PDB entry 9ERL | electron microscopy, 3.00 A resolution | chains A and C of the 6 polymer chains in the assembly

[Chain A]
Name: Na(+)-translocating ferredoxin:NAD(+) oxidoreductase complex subunit A
From: Acetobacterium woodii DSM 1030
Notes: EC 7.2.1.2
UniProtKB: H6LC28 (RNFA_ACEWD); numbering as in UniProt (aligned over 1-191)
Amino-acid sequence (191 residues; each row starts with the number of its first residue):
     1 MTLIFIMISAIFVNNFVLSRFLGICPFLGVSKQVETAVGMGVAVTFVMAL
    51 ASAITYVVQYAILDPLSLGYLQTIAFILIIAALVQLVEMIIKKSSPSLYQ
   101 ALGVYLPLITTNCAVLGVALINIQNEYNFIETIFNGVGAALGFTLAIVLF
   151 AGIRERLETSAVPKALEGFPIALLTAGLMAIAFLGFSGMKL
Bound ions: Na+ site 1 near Leu-18 (its only coordinating residue here); 2Fe-2S cluster Fe: Cys-25, Cys-113 (shared with 2 residues of chain E); Na+ site 2 near Ala-180 (its only coordinating residue here)
Small-molecule neighbours: 2Fe-2S cluster (FES): Leu-22, Ile-24, Cys-25, Pro-26, Thr-111, Asn-112, Cys-113
From the paper describing this entry:
  - mutagenesis - Y105A: decreased catalytic activity
  - mutagenesis - Y105A: decreased growth
  - mutagenesis - T110G: abolished growth
  - mutagenesis - T111G: unchanged growth
  - mutagenesis - Y105A, T111G: abolished growth in response to under 2 mM NaCl

[Chain C]
Name: Na(+)-translocating ferredoxin:NAD(+) oxidoreductase complex subunit C
From: Acetobacterium woodii DSM 1030
Notes: EC 7.2.1.2
UniProtKB: H6LC32 (RNFC_ACEWD); residues 1-443 here = UniProt positions 1-443
Amino-acid sequence (443 residues; numbered 1 to 443; the number before each row is that of its first residue):
     1 MNVKHGTFKGGIHPPYRKESTAEVPLGFGKKPEMVIIPMSLHIGAPCTPI
    51 VKKGDTVFLGQRVGEPNGFVSVPVHASVSGKVIAVEERPHASGDRVMSVV
   101 IESDGLDTIDPSIKPYGTLEDMDADAIKKMVLNAGIVGLGGATFPTHVKL
   151 AIPPDKKVDCVVLNGAECEPYLTADHHLMTSQAEKVVMGLKLAMKSVGVE
   201 KGFIGVEDNKTDAIEALVKAIGNDSRLEVYSLHTKYPQGAEKQLIAAITG
   251 REVPSGALPADAGVVVMNVGTAAQIAESMITGLPLYKRYLTCTGDAIKNP
   301 QTIEIRIGVPFQSVIDQCGGFSSEPGKVISGGPMMGVTQFVTDIPVMKGT
   351 SGILCLTKESAKIATPSNCIHCGKCVGVCPIHLQPLNIAEYSQRNMWDKC
   401 ESNNAMDCIECGSCSYICPAKRTLVSSIRVAKREIIAQRRKGN
Curated features (UniProtKB/Swiss-Prot):
  - binding site ([4Fe-4S] cluster): Cys-369, Cys-372, Cys-375, Cys-379, Cys-408, Cys-411, Cys-414, Cys-418
Bound ions: 4Fe-4S cluster Fe site 1: Cys-369, Cys-372, Cys-375, Cys-418; 4Fe-4S cluster Fe site 2: Cys-379, Cys-408, Cys-411, Cys-414
Small-molecule neighbours:
  - FMN (flavin mononucleotide): Gly-138, Leu-139, Gly-140, Lys-149, Asn-164, Ala-166, Glu-167, Cys-168, Tyr-236, Gly-239, Ala-240, Glu-241, Val-266, Met-267, Asn-268, Thr-271, Met-335, Ile-409, Cys-411
  - 4Fe-4S cluster (SF4), molecule 1: Cys-369, Ile-370, His-371, Cys-372, Gly-373, Lys-374, Cys-375, Leu-386, Cys-418, Pro-419, Ala-420, Arg-422, Leu-424
  - 4Fe-4S cluster (SF4), molecule 2: Cys-379, Pro-380, Ile-381, Pro-385, Cys-408, Ile-409, Glu-410, Cys-411, Gly-412, Ser-413, Cys-414, Val-425, Ile-428

[Chain A / chain C interface]
Contacting residue pairs - 4 pairs, chain A then chain C:
  Arg-156(A) with His-371(C)
  Thr-159(A) with Glu-390(C); Tyr-391(C)
  Ser-160(A) with Arg-394(C)
Other interface residues (no listed pair), chain A (4 interface residues in all): Glu-158

[Overview]
Chain A and chain C each contribute 4 residues to their interface. Ligands of chain A: 2Fe-2S cluster. Chain C
binds 4Fe-4S cluster and flavin mononucleotide. From the paper: Y105A and T111G of chain A abolish growth in
response to under 2 mM NaCl; Y105A of chain A reduces catalytic activity.
Chain A is Na(+)-translocating ferredoxin:NAD(+) oxidoreductase complex subunit A and chain C is
Na(+)-translocating ferredoxin:NAD(+) oxidoreductase complex subunit C, both from Acetobacterium woodii DSM
1030; the structure, Cryo-EM structure of sodium pumping Rnf complex from Acetobacterium woodii in apo state,
was determined by electron microscopy, deposited together with 9ERI, 9ERJ and 9ERK.
